8OLH - chains A and B; structure by X-ray diffraction, 1.23 A resolution.

Chain A (and B):
Molecule: Deferrochelatase
Organism: Streptomyces lividans 1326
Notes: chain B of this document is another copy of the same molecule, construct and numbering; everything in this record applies to it too
UniProtKB: A0A7U9DT46 (A0A7U9DT46_STRLI); numbering as in UniProt (aligned over 1-417)
Sequence (417 residues; each row starts with the number of its first residue):
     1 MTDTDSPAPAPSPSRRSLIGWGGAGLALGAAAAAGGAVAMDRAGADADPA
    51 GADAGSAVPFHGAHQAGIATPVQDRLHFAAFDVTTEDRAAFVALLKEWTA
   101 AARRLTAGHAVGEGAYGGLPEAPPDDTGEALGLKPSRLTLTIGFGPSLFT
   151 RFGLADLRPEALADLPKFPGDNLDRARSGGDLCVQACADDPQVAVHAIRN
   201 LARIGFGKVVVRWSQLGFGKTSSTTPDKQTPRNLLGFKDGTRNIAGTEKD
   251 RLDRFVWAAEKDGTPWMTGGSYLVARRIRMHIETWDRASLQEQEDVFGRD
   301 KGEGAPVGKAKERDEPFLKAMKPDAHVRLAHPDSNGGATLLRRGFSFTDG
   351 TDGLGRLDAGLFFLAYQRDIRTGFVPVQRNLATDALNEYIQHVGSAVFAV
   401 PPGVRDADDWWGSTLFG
Unresolved in the structure: 1-54 (chain B: 1-55)
Construct notes: engineered mutation F345 (Tyr in A0A7U9DT46)
Metal / ion sites: heme Fe near H326 (its only coordinating residue here)
Ligand contacts: heme (HEM): N233, L235, F237, K238, D239, G240, T241, R242, I278, M280, F297, R299, H326, V327, A330, H331, P332, L340, R342, L361, F363, F374, V377, Q378, L381, L386, I390, H392
What the authors report for this chain:
  - contacts within the chain: W285-Y389 (pi stacking)

Interface between chain A and chain B:
Contacting residue pairs (91; chain A residue first):
  G55(A) - T224(B)
  R75(A) - P191(B)
  Y116(A) - G302(B)
  P120(A) - S289(B)
  P120(A) - L290(B)  hydrogen bond (backbone-backbone)
  P120(A) - Q291(B)  hydrogen bond (backbone-backbone)
  E121(A) - S289(B)
  A122(A) - S289(B)
  A122(A) - L290(B)  hydrogen bond (backbone-backbone)
  P123(A) - D286(B)
  P123(A) - R287(B)
  P123(A) - A288(B)
  P123(A) - S289(B)
  P124(A) - A288(B)
  P124(A) - L290(B)
  T127(A) - L235(B)
  T127(A) - G236(B)
  T127(A) - D286(B)
  T127(A) - K301(B)  hydrogen bond (backbone-side chain)
  G128(A) - R232(B)
  G128(A) - G236(B)
  E129(A) - N233(B)
  E129(A) - G236(B)
  L131(A) - R232(B)
  G132(A) - Q229(B)  hydrogen bond (backbone-side chain)
  L133(A) - T225(B)
  K134(A) - T224(B)
  S136(A) - T224(B)
  D189(A) - T221(B)
  D190(A) - T221(B)
  P191(A) - R75(B)
  P191(A) - F218(B)  hydrophobic
  P191(A) - T221(B)
  Q192(A) - F218(B)
  Q192(A) - G219(B)
  Q192(A) - R232(B)  hydrogen bond (side chain-backbone)
  V195(A) - T348(B)
  R199(A) - L234(B)  hydrogen bond (side chain-backbone)
  R199(A) - I282(B)
  R199(A) - D286(B)  salt bridge
  R203(A) - D286(B)  hydrogen bond (side chain-backbone)
  F206(A) - R287(B)
  V211(A) - T351(B)
  V211(A) - G355(B)
  W213(A) - T351(B)
  S214(A) - G350(B)
  S214(A) - T351(B)  hydrogen bond
  L216(A) - T348(B)
  L216(A) - G350(B)
  F218(A) - P191(B)
  F218(A) - Q192(B)
  Q229(A) - G132(B)  hydrogen bond (side chain-backbone)
  Q229(A) - L133(B)
  R232(A) - G128(B)
  R232(A) - L131(B)  hydrogen bond (side chain-backbone)
  R232(A) - Q192(B)  hydrogen bond (backbone-side chain)
  N233(A) - E129(B)
  L234(A) - E129(B)
  L234(A) - R199(B)  hydrogen bond (backbone-side chain)
  L235(A) - T127(B)
  G236(A) - T127(B)
  G236(A) - G128(B)
  G236(A) - E129(B)
  I282(A) - R199(B)
  E283(A) - F206(B)
  D286(A) - P123(B)
  D286(A) - T127(B)
  D286(A) - R199(B)  salt bridge
  D286(A) - R203(B)  hydrogen bond (backbone-side chain)
  R287(A) - P123(B)
  A288(A) - P123(B)
  S289(A) - P120(B)
  S289(A) - E121(B)
  S289(A) - A122(B)
  S289(A) - P123(B)
  L290(A) - G117(B)
  L290(A) - P120(B)  hydrogen bond (backbone-backbone)
  L290(A) - A122(B)  hydrogen bond (backbone-backbone)
  L290(A) - P124(B)
  Q291(A) - P120(B)  hydrogen bond (backbone-backbone)
  K301(A) - T127(B)  hydrogen bond (side chain-backbone)
  G302(A) - Y116(B)
  T348(A) - L216(B)
  T351(A) - V211(B)
  T351(A) - R212(B)
  T351(A) - W213(B)
  G355(A) - V210(B)
  G355(A) - V211(B)  hydrogen bond (backbone-backbone)
  R356(A) - F206(B)
  L357(A) - R199(B)
  L357(A) - S214(B)
Other interface residues (no listed pair), chain A (57 interface residues in all): H77, A115, G117, G118, L119, W285, G350
Other interface residues (no listed pair), chain B (61 interface residues in all): H77, A115, G118, L119, V195, I198, A202, W285, Q293, S346, D349, L357

In short:
57 residues of chain A and 61 residues of chain B are in contact; the contacts include 19 hydrogen bonds and 2
salt bridges. Polar contacts include R199(A)-D286(B), T127(A)-K301(B) and G132(A)-Q229(B). Chain A binds heme.
The paper reports contacts within the chain involving W285(A) and Y389(A).
Chain A and chain B are both Deferrochelatase (Streptomyces lividans 1326); the structure, Y345F Variant of
Dye Type Peroxidase Aa (DtpAa) from Streptomyces lividans, was determined by X-ray diffraction together with
8OLP and 8OMC from the same study.
